4XPG - chains A and H of the 3 polymer chains in the assembly; structure by X-ray diffraction, 3.21 A resolution.

== Chain A ==
Molecule: Dopamine transporter
Organism: Drosophila melanogaster
Amino-acid sequence (543 residues; numbered 20 to 605; 43 numbers in that range are skipped by the numbering (no residue carries them; nothing is unmodelled there); the number before each row is that of its first residue):
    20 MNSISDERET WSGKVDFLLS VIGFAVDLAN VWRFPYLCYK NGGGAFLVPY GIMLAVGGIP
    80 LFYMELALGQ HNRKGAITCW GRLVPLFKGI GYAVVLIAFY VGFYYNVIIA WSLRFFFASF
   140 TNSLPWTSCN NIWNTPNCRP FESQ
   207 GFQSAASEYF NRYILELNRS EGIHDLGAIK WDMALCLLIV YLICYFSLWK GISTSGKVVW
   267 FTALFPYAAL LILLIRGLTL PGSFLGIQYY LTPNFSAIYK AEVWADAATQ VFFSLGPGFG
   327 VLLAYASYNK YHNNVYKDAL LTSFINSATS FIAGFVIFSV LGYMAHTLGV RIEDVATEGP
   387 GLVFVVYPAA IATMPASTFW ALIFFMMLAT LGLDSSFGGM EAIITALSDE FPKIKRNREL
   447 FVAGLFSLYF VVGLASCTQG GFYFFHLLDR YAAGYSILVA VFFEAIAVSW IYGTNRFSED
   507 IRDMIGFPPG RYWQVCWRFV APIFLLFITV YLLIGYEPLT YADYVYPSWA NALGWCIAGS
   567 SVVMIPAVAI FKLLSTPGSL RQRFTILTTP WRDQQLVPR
Disordered / not traced: 20-24, 601-605
Cystine bridges: Cys148-Cys157
Ion coordination: Na+ site 1: Gly42, Val45, Leu417, Asp420, Ser421; Na+ site 2: Ala44, Asn49, Ser320
Small-molecule neighbours: 42L (methyl (1R,2S,3S,5S)-3-(4-fluorophenyl)-8-methyl-8-azabicyclo[3.2.1]octane-2-carboxylate): Phe43, Ala44, Asp46, Ala48, Ala117, Val120, Tyr123, Tyr124, Phe319, Ser320, Leu321, Gly322, Phe325, Ser421, Ser422, Gly425, Ala479
What the authors report for this chain:
  - binding site for 42L: Phe43, Ala44, Asp46, Ala48, Ala117, Val120, Tyr124, Phe319, Phe325, Ser421, Ser422
  - contacts within the chain: Asp46-Tyr124

== Chain H ==
Molecule: antibody fragment heavy chain
Organism: Mus musculus
Notes: antibody fragment or engineered binder
Amino-acid sequence (241 residues; numbered -19 to 221; the number before each row is that of its first residue; numbers below 1 keep their minus sign (UNK-19 is residue -19); X marks 1 residue of unknown identity (built as UNK)):
   -19 XMNFGLRLVF LVLILKGVQC EVQLVESGGG LVKPGGSLKL SCAASGFTFS SYAMSWVRQS
    41 PEKRLEWVAE ISSGGRYIYY SDTVTGRFTI SRDNARNILH LEMSSLRSED TAMYYCARGE
   101 VRQRGFDYWG QGTTLTVSSA KTTAPSVYPL APVCGDTTGS SVTLGCLVKG YFPEPVTLTW
   161 NSGSLSSGVH TFPAVLQSDL YTLSSSVTVT SSTWPSQSIT CNVAHPASST KVDKKIEPRG
   221 P
Disordered / not traced: -19 to 0, 134-138, 220-221
Cystine bridges: Cys22-Cys96, Cys146-Cys201

== How chain A and chain H interact ==
Residue-residue contacts (29; chain A residue first):
  His90(A) - Tyr57(H)  hydrogen bond
  Tyr337(A) - Tyr57(H)
  His338(A) - Arg102(H)
  Tyr498(A) - Arg56(H)  hydrogen bond
  Glu505(A) - Ser52(H)
  Glu505(A) - Ser53(H)
  Glu505(A) - Gly54(H)  hydrogen bond (side chain-backbone)
  Glu505(A) - Gly55(H)  hydrogen bond (side chain-backbone)
  Glu505(A) - Arg56(H)  hydrogen bond (side chain-backbone)
  Glu505(A) - Tyr57(H)
  Asp506(A) - Arg56(H)  salt bridge
  Asp506(A) - Tyr57(H)  hydrogen bond
  Arg508(A) - Glu50(H)  salt bridge
  Arg508(A) - Gly99(H)  hydrogen bond (side chain-backbone)
  Arg508(A) - Glu100(H)  hydrogen bond (side chain-backbone)
  Arg508(A) - Arg102(H)
  Asp509(A) - Tyr57(H)
  Asp509(A) - Tyr59(H)  hydrogen bond
  Asp509(A) - Arg102(H)  salt bridge
  Met510(A) - Arg102(H)
  Ile511(A) - Gln103(H)  hydrogen bond (backbone-side chain)
  Gly512(A) - Glu100(H)
  Gly512(A) - Arg102(H)  hydrogen bond (backbone-backbone)
  Gly512(A) - Gln103(H)
  Phe513(A) - Val101(H)  hydrophobic
  Phe513(A) - Gln103(H)
  Pro514(A) - Glu100(H)
  Arg598(A) - Arg56(H)  hydrogen bond (backbone-side chain)
  Asp599(A) - Arg56(H)  salt bridge
Interface residues without a listed pair, chain A (17 interface residues in all): Arg502, Pro596
Interface residues without a listed pair, chain H (14 interface residues in all): Ala33

== Summary ==
17 residues of chain A face 14 of chain H across their interface; the contacts include 12 hydrogen bonds and 4
salt bridges. Polar contacts include Asp506(A)-Arg56(H), Arg508(A)-Glu50(H) and Asp509(A)-Arg102(H). The paper
reports a binding site for 42L at Phe43(A), Ala44(A) and Asp46(A) among others; contacts within the chain
involving Asp46(A) and Tyr124(A).
Here chain A is Dopamine transporter (Drosophila melanogaster) and chain H is antibody fragment heavy chain
(Mus musculus). Entry 4XPG (X-ray structure of Drosophila dopamine transporter with subsiteB mutations
(D121G/S426M) bound to beta-CFT or Win35428) was determined by X-ray diffraction together with 4XP4, 4XPA and
4XPF from the same study.
